PDB entry 4INT | X-ray diffraction, 2.90 A resolution | chains O and P of the 28 polymer chains in the assembly

Chain O:
Protein: Proteasome component Y7
Organism: Saccharomyces cerevisiae
Notes: EC 3.4.25.1
Reference sequence: P23639 (PSA2_YEAST); residues 1-250 here = UniProt positions 1-250
Chain sequence (250 residues; row label = number of the first residue in the row):
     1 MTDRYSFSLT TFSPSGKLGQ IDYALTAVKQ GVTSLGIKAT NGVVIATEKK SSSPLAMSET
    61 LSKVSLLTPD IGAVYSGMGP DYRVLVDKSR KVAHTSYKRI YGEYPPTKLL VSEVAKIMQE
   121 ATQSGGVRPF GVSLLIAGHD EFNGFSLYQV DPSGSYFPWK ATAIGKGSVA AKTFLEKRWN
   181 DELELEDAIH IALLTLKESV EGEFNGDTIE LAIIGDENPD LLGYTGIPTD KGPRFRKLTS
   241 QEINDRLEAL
UniProt features mapped onto this chain:
  - cross-link: Lys-108 (Glycyl lysine isopeptide (Lys-Gly) (interchain with G-Cter in ubiquitin))

Chain P:
Protein: Proteasome component Y13
Organism: Saccharomyces cerevisiae
Notes: EC 3.4.25.1
Reference sequence: P23638 (PSA4_YEAST); residues 0-257 here correspond to UniProt positions 1-258 (UniProt number = residue number + 1)
Chain sequence (258 residues; row label = number of the first residue in the row; numbering starts at 0):
     0 MGSRRYDSRT TIFSPEGRLY QVEYALESIS HAGTAIGIMA SDGIVLAAER KVTSTLLEQD
    60 TSTEKLYKLN DKIAVAVAGL TADAEILINT ARIHAQNYLK TYNEDIPVEI LVRRLSDIKQ
   120 GYTQHGGLRP FGVSFIYAGY DDRYGYQLYT SNPSGNYTGW KAISVGANTS AAQTLLQMDY
   180 KDDMKVDDAI ELALKTLSKT TDSSALTYDR LEFATIRKGA NDGEVYQKIF KPQEIKDILV
   240 KTGITKKDED EEADEDMK
Unresolved in the structure: 0, 245-257
UniProt features mapped onto this chain:
  - cross-link (Glycyl lysine isopeptide (Lys-Gly)): Lys-99 (interchain with G-Cter in ubiquitin), Lys-198 (interchain with G-Cter in ubiquitin), Lys-230 (interchain with G-Cter in ubiquitin)

How chain O and chain P interact:
Contacting residue pairs - 66 pairs, chain O then chain P:
  Arg-4(O) / Ser-2(P)
  Tyr-5(O) / Ser-2(P)
  Tyr-5(O) / Tyr-5(P)
  Ser-6(O) / Gly-125(P)
  Ser-6(O) / Leu-127(P)
  Phe-7(O) / Ser-2(P)
  Phe-7(O) / Tyr-5(P)
  Phe-7(O) / Asp-6(P)
  Phe-7(O) / Gly-126(P)
  Ser-8(O) / Gly-126(P)  hydrogen bond (backbone-backbone)
  Ser-8(O) / Leu-127(P)
  Ser-8(O) / Arg-128(P)  hydrogen bond (side chain-backbone)
  Thr-10(O) / Arg-128(P)
  Thr-11(O) / Ser-7(P)
  Thr-11(O) / Thr-9(P)
  Thr-11(O) / Gln-20(P)
  Phe-12(O) / Gln-20(P)  hydrogen bond (backbone-side chain)
  Phe-12(O) / Tyr-23(P)
  Phe-12(O) / Ala-24(P)  hydrophobic
  Phe-12(O) / Ser-27(P)
  Phe-12(O) / Arg-128(P)
  Phe-12(O) / Pro-129(P)
  Phe-12(O) / Gly-131(P)
  Ser-13(O) / Tyr-23(P)
  Pro-14(O) / Tyr-23(P)  hydrophobic
  Pro-14(O) / Glu-26(P)
  Ser-15(O) / Glu-26(P)
  Ser-15(O) / His-30(P)
  Gly-16(O) / Tyr-23(P)
  Gly-16(O) / Glu-26(P)
  Gly-16(O) / Ser-27(P)  hydrogen bond (backbone-side chain)
  Leu-18(O) / Arg-128(P)
  Lys-38(O) / Glu-57(P)  salt bridge
  Ser-112(O) / Glu-84(P)  hydrogen bond
  Lys-116(O) / Ile-85(P)
  Gln-119(O) / Ala-81(P)
  Gln-119(O) / Asp-82(P)  hydrogen bond
  Gln-119(O) / Ile-85(P)
  Gln-119(O) / Arg-128(P)
  Thr-122(O) / Arg-128(P)
  Gln-123(O) / Tyr-121(P)
  Gln-123(O) / Leu-127(P)
  Gln-123(O) / Arg-128(P)  hydrogen bond (side chain-backbone)
  Gln-123(O) / Phe-130(P)
  Gly-125(O) / Leu-127(P)
  Tyr-148(O) / Thr-60(P)
  Ser-153(O) / Ala-81(P)
  Gly-154(O) / Ala-81(P)
  Ser-155(O) / Ala-81(P)
  Tyr-156(O) / Glu-84(P)  hydrogen bond
  Pro-158(O) / Leu-56(P)
  Pro-158(O) / Glu-57(P)  hydrogen bond (backbone-backbone)
  Pro-158(O) / Thr-60(P)
  Pro-158(O) / Ser-61(P)
  Trp-159(O) / Ser-53(P)
  Trp-159(O) / Leu-55(P)
  Trp-159(O) / Leu-56(P)
  Lys-160(O) / Thr-54(P)  hydrogen bond (side chain-backbone)
  Lys-160(O) / Leu-55(P)  hydrogen bond (backbone-backbone)
  Lys-160(O) / Leu-56(P)
  Lys-160(O) / Glu-57(P)
  Ala-161(O) / Leu-55(P)
  Leu-175(O) / Leu-55(P)
  Glu-176(O) / Ser-53(P)
  Glu-176(O) / Thr-54(P)  hydrogen bond
  Glu-176(O) / Leu-55(P)
Interface residues without a listed pair, chain O (34 interface residues in all): Ser-124, Phe-157, Trp-179
Interface residues without a listed pair, chain P (32 interface residues in all): Leu-79, Thr-80

In short:
The interface between chain O and chain P involves 34 residues on one side and 32 on the other; the contacts
include 12 hydrogen bonds and 1 salt bridge. Polar pairs include Lys-38(O)/Glu-57(P), Ser-8(O)/Arg-128(P) and
Phe-12(O)/Gln-20(P).
Chain O is Proteasome component Y7 and chain P is Proteasome component Y13, both from Saccharomyces
cerevisiae; the structure, Yeast 20S proteasome in complex with the vinyl sulfone LU122, was determined by
X-ray diffraction, deposited together with 4INR and 4INU.
